Entry 7MQO (electron microscopy, 3.40 A resolution); this record covers chains B and E of the 6 polymer chains in the assembly.

== Chain B ==
Molecule: Insulin B chain
Notes: engineered mutation(s): H10E, G20L
Reference sequence: P01308 (INS_HUMAN); residues 1-22 here correspond to UniProt positions 25-46 (UniProt number = residue number + 24)
Chain sequence (22 residues; each row starts with the number of its first residue):
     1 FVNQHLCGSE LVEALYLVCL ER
Disordered / not traced: 1-2, 21-22
Construct notes: conflict Glu10 (His34 in P01308), Leu20 (Gly44 in P01308)

== Chain E ==
Molecule: Isoform Short of Insulin receptor
Organism: Homo sapiens
Notes: EC 2.7.10.1; fragment: Ectodomain
Reference sequence: P06213 (INSR_HUMAN), isoform P06213-2; residues 1-917 here correspond to UniProt positions 28-944 (UniProt number = residue number + 27)
Chain sequence (917 residues; each row starts with the number of its first residue):
     1 HLYPGEVCPG MDIRNNLTRL HELENCSVIE GHLQILLMFK TRPEDFRDLS FPKLIMITDY
    61 LLLFRVYGLE SLKDLFPNLT VIRGSRLFFN YALVIFEMVH LKELGLYNLM NITRGSVRIE
   121 KNNELCYLAT IDWSRILDSV EDNYIVLNKD DNEECGDICP GTAKGKTNCP ATVINGQFVE
   181 RCWTHSHCQK VCPTICKSHG CTAEGLCCHS ECLGNCSQPD DPTKCVACRN FYLDGRCVET
   241 CPPPYYHFQD WRCVNFSFCQ DLHHKCKNSR RQGCHQYVIH NNKCIPECPS GYTMNSSNLL
   301 CTPCLGPCPK VCHLLEGEKT IDSVTSAQEL RGCTVINGSL IINIRGGNNL AAELEANLGL
   361 IEEISGYLKI RRSYALVSLS FFRKLRLIRG ETLEIGNYSF YALDNQNLRQ LWDWSKHNLT
   421 ITQGKLFFHY NPKLCLSEIH KMEEVSGTKG RQERNDIALK TNGDQASCEN ELLKFSYIRT
   481 SFDKILLRWE PYWPPDFRDL LGFMLFYKEA PYQNVTEFDG QDACGSNSWT VVDIDPPLRS
   541 NDPKSQNHPG WLMRGLKPWT QYAIFVKTLV TFSDERRTYG AKSDIIYVQT DATNPSVPLD
   601 PISVSNSSSQ IILKWKPPSD PNGNITHYLV FWERQAEDSE LFELDYCLKG LKLPSRTWSP
   661 PFESEDSQKH NQSEYEDSAG ECCSCPKTDS QILKELEESS FRKTFEDYLH NVVFVPRPSR
   721 KRRSLGDVGN VTVAVPTVAA FPNTSSTSVP TSPEEHRPFE KVVNKESLVI SGLRHFTGYR
   781 IELQACNQDT PEERCSVAAY VSARTMPEAK ADDIVGPVTH EIFENNVVHL MWQEPKEPNG
   841 LIVLYEVSYR RYGDEELHLC VSRKHFALER GCRLRGLSPG NYSVRIRATS LAGNGSWTEP
   901 TYFYVTDYLD VPSNIAK
Disordered / not traced: 163-167, 271-273, 519-527, 592-690, 719-917
Disulfide bonds: Cys8-Cys26, Cys126-Cys155, Cys159-Cys182, Cys169-Cys188, Cys192-Cys201, Cys196-Cys207, Cys208-Cys216, Cys212-Cys225, Cys228-Cys237, Cys241-Cys253, Cys259-Cys284, Cys266-Cys274, Cys288-Cys301, Cys304-Cys308, Cys312-Cys333, Cys435-Cys468
Glycans and other covalent adducts: N-acetylglucosamine (NAG) linked to Asn16, Asn25, Asn111, Asn215, Asn255, Asn397, Asn418
Swiss-Prot annotation at these positions:
  - region: Glu706 to Phe714 (Insulin-binding)
  - site: Phe39 (Insulin-binding)
  - modified residue: Ser373 (Phosphoserine), Tyr374 (Phosphotyrosine), Ser380 (Phosphoserine)
  - glycosylation (N-linked (GlcNAc...) asparagine): Asn16, Asn25, Asn78, Asn111, Asn215, Asn255, Asn295, Asn337, Asn397, Asn418, Asn514, Asn606, Asn624, Asn671

== How chain B and chain E interact ==
Pairs across the interface (10):
  Ser9(B) with Arg65(E); Glu97(E)
  Val12(B) with Phe64(E), hydrophobic; Arg65(E); Glu97(E)
  Glu13(B) with Phe39(E); Arg65(E), salt bridge; Tyr67(E)
  Tyr16(B) with Phe39(E), hydrophobic
  Leu20(B) with Lys40(E)

== Overview ==
The interface between chain B and chain E involves 5 residues on one side and 6 on the other, with 1 salt
bridge. Its one salt-bridged contact is Glu13(B)-Arg65(E). N-acetylglucosamine is covalently linked to
Asn16(E), Asn25(E), Asn111(E), Asn215(E), Asn255(E) and Asn397(E) and 1 more.
Here chain B is Insulin B chain and chain E is Isoform Short of Insulin receptor (Homo sapiens). Entry 7MQO
(The insulin receptor ectodomain in complex with a venom hybrid insulin analog - "head" region) was determined
by electron microscopy together with 7MQR and 7MQS from the same study.
